Entry 7PHC (electron microscopy, 9.90 A resolution (very low resolution: no residue pairs are listed; an interface is given only as per-side residue counts)); this record covers chains K and 5 of the 54 polymer chains in the assembly.

[Chain K]
Molecule: 30S ribosomal protein S12
From: Mycoplasma pneumoniae M129
UniProtKB: P75546 (RS12_MYCPN); residue numbers follow UniProt; this construct covers 1-139
Sequence (139 residues; numbered 1 to 139; the number before each row is that of its first residue):
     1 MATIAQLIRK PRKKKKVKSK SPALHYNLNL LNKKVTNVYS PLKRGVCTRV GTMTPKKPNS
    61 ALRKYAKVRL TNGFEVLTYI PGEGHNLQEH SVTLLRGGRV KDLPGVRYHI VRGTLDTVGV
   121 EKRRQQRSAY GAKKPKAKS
Not modelled in the structure: 1, 138-139

[Chain 5]
Molecule: 16S ribosomal RNA
From: Mycoplasma pneumoniae M129
Sequence (1520 nucleotides; each row starts with the number of its first residue):
     1 UUUUUCUGAG AGUUUGAUCC UGGCUCAGGA UUAACGCUGG CGGCAUGCCU AAUACAUGCA
    61 AGUCGAUCGA AAGUAGUAAU ACUUUAGAGG CGAACGGGUG AGUAACACGU AUCCAAUCUA
   121 CCUUAUAAUG GGGGAUAACU AGUUGAAAGA CUAGCUAAUA CCGCAUAAGA ACUUUGGUUC
   181 GCAUGAAUCA AAGUUGAAAG GACCUGCAAG GGUUCGUUAU UUGAUGAGGG UGCGCCAUAU
   241 CAGCUAGUUG GUGGGGUAAC GGCCUACCAA GGCAAUGACG UGUAGCUAUG CUGAGAAGUA
   301 GAAUAGCCAC AAUGGGACUG AGACACGGCC CAUACUCCUA CGGGAGGCAG CAGUAGGGAA
   361 UUUUUCACAA UGAGCGAAAG CUUGAUGGAG CAAUGCCGCG UGAACGAUGA AGGUCUUUAA
   421 GAUUGUAAAG UUCUUUUAUU UGGGAAGAAU GACUUUAGCA GGUAAUGGCU AGAGUUUGAC
   481 UGUACCAUUU UGAAUAAGUG ACGACUAACU AUGUGCCAGC AGUCGCGGUA AUACAUAGGU
   541 CGCAAGCGUU AUCCGGAUUU AUUGGGCGUA AAGCAAGCGC AGGCGGAUUG AAAAGUCUGG
   601 UGUUAAAGGC AGCUGCUUAA CAGUUGUAUG CAUUGGAAAC UAUUAAUCUA GAGUGUGGUA
   661 GGGAGUUUUG GAAUUUCAUG UGGAGCGGUG AAAUGCGUAG AUAUAUGAAG GAACACCAGU
   721 GGCGAAGGCG AAAACUUAGG CCAUUACUGA CGCUUAGGCU UGAAAGUGUG GGGAGCAAAU
   781 AGGAUUAGAU ACCCUAGUAG UCCACACCGU AAACGAUAGA UACUAGCUGU CGGGGCGAUC
   841 CCCUCGGUAG UGAAGUUAAC ACAUUAAGUA UCUCGCCUGG GUAGUACAUU CGCAAGAAUG
   901 AAACUCAAAC GGAAUUGACG GGGACCCGCA CAAGUGGUGG AGCAUGUUGC UUAAUUCGAC
   961 GGUACACGAA AAACCUUACC UAGACUUGAC AUCCUUGGCA AAGUUAUGGA AACAUAAUGG
  1021 AGGUUAACCG AGUGACAGGU GGUGCAUGGU UGUCGUCAGC UCGUGUCGUG AGAUGUUGGG
  1081 UUAAGUCCCG CAACGAGCGC AACCCUUAUC GUUAGUUACA UUGUCUAGCG AGACUGCUAA
  1141 UGCAAAUUGG AGGAAGGAAG GGAUGACGUC AAAUCAUCAU GCCCCUUAUG UCUAGGGCUG
  1201 CAAACGUGCU ACAAUGGCCA AUACAAACAG UCGCCAGCUU GUAAAAGUGA GCAAAUCUGU
  1261 AAAGUUGGUC UCAGUUCGGA UUGAGGGCUG CAAUUCGUCC UCAUGAAGUC GGAAUCACUA
  1321 GUAAUCGCGA AUCAGCUAUG UCGCGGUGAA UACGUUCUCG GGUCUUGUAC ACACCGCCCG
  1381 UCAAACUAUG AAAGCUGGUA AUAUUUAAAA ACGUGUUGCU AACCAUUAGG AAGCGCAUGU
  1441 CAAGGAUAGC ACCGGUGAUU GGAGUUAAGU CGUAACAAGG UACCCCUACG AGAACGUGGG
  1501 GGUGGAUCAC CUCCUUUCUA
Not modelled in the structure: 1-4, 181-184, 1020-1027, 1510-1520

[Chain K / chain 5 interface]
At this resolution (10 A) residue pairs are not listed: 74 residues of chain K and 69 of chain 5 lie at the interface.

[Summary]
Chain K and chain 5 form an interface of 74 and 69 residues respectively.
Here chain K is 30S ribosomal protein S12 and chain 5 is 16S ribosomal RNA, both from Mycoplasma pneumoniae
M129. Entry 7PHC (70S ribosome with A*- and P/E-site tRNAs in chloramphenicol-treated Mycoplasma pneumoniae
cells) was determined by electron microscopy, deposited together with 7OOC, 7OOD, 7P6Z, 7PAH, 7PAI, 7PAJ and
23 further entries.
